PDB entry 6VG8 | X-ray diffraction, 4.31 A resolution (low resolution: residue-level contacts below are approximate; hydrogen-bond / salt-bridge calls are withheld) | chains A and C of the 4 polymer chains in the assembly

== Chain A ==
Protein: Friend leukemia integration 1 transcription factor
Source organism: Homo sapiens
Notes: fragment: DNA binding domain
Reference sequence: Q01543 (FLI1_HUMAN); residue numbers follow UniProt; this construct covers 276-375
Chain sequence (104 residues; row label = number of the first residue in the row):
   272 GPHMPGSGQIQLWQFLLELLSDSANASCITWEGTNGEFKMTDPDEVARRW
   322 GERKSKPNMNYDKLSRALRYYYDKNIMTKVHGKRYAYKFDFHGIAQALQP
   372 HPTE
Unresolved in the structure: 272-274, 371-375
Construct notes: expression tag (272-275)
UniProt features mapped onto this chain:
  - DNA-binding region: Ile281 to Asp361 (ETS)
  - natural variant: Arg324 (R324W: In BDPLT21), Arg337 (R337Q: In BDPLT21; R337W: In BDPLT21), Tyr343 (Y343C: In BDPLT21), Lys345 (K345E: In BDPLT21)

== Chain C ==
Molecule: 16-nt DNA strand
Sequence (16 nucleotides; numbered 2 to 17; the number before each row is that of its first residue):
     2 GAAGCCACATCCTCTG

== Chain A / chain C interface ==
Residue-residue contacts (18; chain A residue first):
  Gln282(A) with DA8(C); DC9(C)
  Leu283(A) with DC9(C)
  Trp321(A) with DC9(C); DA10(C)
  Lys325(A) with DC9(C); DA10(C)
  Lys327(A) with DA10(C); DT11(C)
  Asn329(A) with DT11(C)
  Met330(A) with DA10(C); DT11(C)
  Lys334(A) with DT11(C)
  Arg337(A) with DT11(C); DC12(C)
  Ala338(A) with DC9(C)
  Tyr341(A) with DA10(C)
  Tyr342(A) with DC9(C)
Interface residues without a listed pair, chain A (13 interface residues in all): Leu335

== Summary ==
13 residues of chain A face 5 of chain C across their interface. Curated annotation (UniProt) lists a
DNA-binding region on chain A.
Here chain A is Friend leukemia integration 1 transcription factor (Homo sapiens) and chain C is a 16-nt DNA
strand. Entry 6VG8 (Crystal structure of the DNA binding domains of human FLI1 and Runx2 in complex with
16-mer ...) was determined by X-ray diffraction together with 6VG2, 6VGD, 6VGE and 6VGG from the same study.
